8JQM - chains L and A of the 8 polymer chains in the assembly; structure by electron microscopy, 2.80 A resolution.

[Chain L]
Protein: 4F10 Fab Light Chain
From: Homo sapiens
Notes: antibody fragment or engineered binder
Chain sequence (108 residues; numbered 1 to 108; the number before each row is that of its first residue):
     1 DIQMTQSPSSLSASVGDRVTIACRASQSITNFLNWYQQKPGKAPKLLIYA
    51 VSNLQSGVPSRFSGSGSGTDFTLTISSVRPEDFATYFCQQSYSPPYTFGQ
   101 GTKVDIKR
Cystine bridges: Cys23-Cys88

[Chain A]
Protein: Non-structural protein 1
From: Zika virus
Reference sequence: A0A7U3RUT3 (A0A7U3RUT3_ZIKV); residues 3-354 here correspond to UniProt positions 797-1148 (UniProt number = residue number + 794)
Chain sequence (358 residues; row label = number of the first residue in the row; numbers below 1 keep their minus sign (His-3 is residue -3)):
    -3 HHHHHHGCSVDFSKKETRCGTGVFVYNDVEAWRDRYKYHPDSPRRLAAAV
    47 KQAWEDGICGISSVSRMENIMWRSVEGELNAILEENGVQLTVVVGSVKNP
    97 MWRGPQRLPVPVNELPHGWKAWGKSYFVRAAKTNNSFVVDGDTLKECPLK
   147 HRAWNSFLVEDHGFGVFHTSVWLKVREDYSLECDPAVIGTAVKGKEAVHS
   197 DLGYWIESEKNDTWRLKRAHLIEMKTCEWPKSHTLWTDGIEESDLIIPKS
   247 LAGPLSHHNTREGYRTQMKGPWHSEELEIRFEECPGTKVHVEETCGTRGP
   297 SLRSTTASGRVIEEWCCRECTMPPLSFRAKDGCWYGMEIRPRKEPESNLV
   347 RSMVTAGS
Not modelled in the structure: -3 to 0, 353-354
Cystine bridges: Cys4-Cys15, Cys55-Cys143, Cys179-Cys223, Cys280-Cys329, Cys291-Cys312, Cys313-Cys316
Differences from the reference sequence: expression tag (-3 to 2)

[How chain L and chain A interact]
Residue-residue contacts - 8 pairs, chain L then chain A:
  Phe32(L) - Ser304(A)
  Phe32(L) - Arg306(A)
  Ser91(L) - Ser304(A)  hydrogen bond (backbone-side chain)
  Tyr92(L) - Arg306(A)  hydrogen bond (backbone-side chain)
  Ser93(L) - Glu340(A)
  Ser93(L) - Asn344(A)  hydrogen bond
  Tyr96(L) - Ala303(A)
  Tyr96(L) - Ser304(A)
Other interface residues (no listed pair), chain L (6 interface residues in all): Pro94
From the paper, about this interface:
  - epitope / paratope residues, chain A: Ser304(A), Arg306(A)

[Overview]
The interface between chain L and chain A involves 6 residues on one side and 5 on the other, with 3 hydrogen
bonds. Among the polar pairs are Ser91(L)-Ser304(A), Tyr92(L)-Arg306(A) and Ser93(L)-Asn344(A). From the
paper: epitope/paratope residues Ser304(A) and Arg306(A).
Here chain L is 4F10 Fab Light Chain (Homo sapiens) and chain A is Non-structural protein 1 (Zika virus).
Entry 8JQM (CryoEM structure of sNS1 complexed with Fab 4F10) was determined by electron microscopy together
with 8JKF from the same study.
